PDB entry 7VHF | X-ray diffraction, 1.75 A resolution | chains A and E of the 7 polymer chains in the assembly

Chain A:
Protein: rRNA N-glycosylase
From: Escherichia coli
Notes: EC 3.2.2.22
UniProtKB: Q8XBV2 (Q8XBV2_ECOLX); residues 1-297 here correspond to UniProt positions 23-319 (UniProt number = residue number + 22)
Chain sequence (297 residues; each row starts with the number of its first residue):
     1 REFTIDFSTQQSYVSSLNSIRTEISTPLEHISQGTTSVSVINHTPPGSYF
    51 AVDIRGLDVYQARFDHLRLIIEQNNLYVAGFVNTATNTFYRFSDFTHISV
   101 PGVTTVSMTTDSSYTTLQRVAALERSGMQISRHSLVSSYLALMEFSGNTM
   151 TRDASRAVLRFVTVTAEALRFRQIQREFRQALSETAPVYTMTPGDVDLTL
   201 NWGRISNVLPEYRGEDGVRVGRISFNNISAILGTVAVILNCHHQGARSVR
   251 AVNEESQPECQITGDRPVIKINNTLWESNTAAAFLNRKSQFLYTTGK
Unresolved in the structure: 243-256
Disulfide bonds: Cys241-Cys260
From the paper describing this entry:
  - catalytic residues: Glu167, Arg170 (citing earlier work)

Chain E:
Protein: Shiga toxin 2 B subunit
From: Escherichia coli
UniProtKB: Q7DJJ2 (Q7DJJ2_ECOLX); residues 1-70 here correspond to UniProt positions 20-89 (UniProt number = residue number + 19)
Chain sequence (70 residues; numbered 1 to 70; the number before each row is that of its first residue):
     1 ADCAKGKIEFSKYNEDDTFTVKVDGKEYWTSRWNLQPLLQSAQLTGMTVT
    51 IKSSTCESGSGFAEVQFNND
Disulfide bonds: Cys3-Cys56

Interface between chain A and chain E:
Residue-residue contacts (25; chain A residue first):
  Arg219(A) - Thr45(E)  hydrogen bond (side chain-backbone)
  Gly221(A) - Leu44(E)
  Gly221(A) - Thr45(E)
  Arg222(A) - Lys7(E)  hydrogen bond (backbone-side chain)
  Arg222(A) - Ile8(E)  hydrogen bond (side chain-backbone)
  Arg222(A) - Gln43(E)  hydrogen bond (side chain-backbone)
  Arg222(A) - Leu44(E)  hydrogen bond (backbone-backbone)
  Arg222(A) - Thr45(E)
  Arg222(A) - Gly46(E)
  Thr280(A) - Leu44(E)
  Ala283(A) - Leu44(E)  hydrophobic
  Phe284(A) - Ser41(E)
  Phe284(A) - Thr45(E)
  Arg287(A) - Pro37(E)  hydrogen bond (side chain-backbone)
  Arg287(A) - Gln40(E)  hydrogen bond
  Arg287(A) - Ser41(E)  hydrogen bond
  Gln290(A) - Asn34(E)  hydrogen bond (side chain-backbone)
  Gln290(A) - Pro37(E)
  Tyr293(A) - Trp33(E)
  Tyr293(A) - Gln36(E)
  Tyr293(A) - Pro37(E)
  Thr294(A) - Trp33(E)
  Thr294(A) - Asn34(E)  hydrogen bond
  Gly296(A) - Trp33(E)
  Lys297(A) - Trp33(E)
Other interface residues (no listed pair), chain E (13 interface residues in all): Leu38

Overview:
Chain A and chain E form an interface of 12 and 13 residues respectively; the contacts include 10 hydrogen
bonds. Polar contacts include Arg219(A)-Thr45(E), Arg222(A)-Lys7(E) and Arg222(A)-Ile8(E). The paper reports
catalytic residues Glu167(A) and Arg170(A).
Chain A is rRNA N-glycosylase and chain E is Shiga toxin 2 B subunit, both from Escherichia coli; the
structure, Crystal structure of the STX2a complexed with RRA peptide, was determined by X-ray diffraction
(same publication as 7VHC, 7VHD and 7VHE).
